2ZZD - chains E and H of the 12 polymer chains in the assembly; structure by X-ray diffraction, 1.78 A resolution.

Chain E (and H):
Protein: Thiocyanate hydrolase subunit beta
From: Thiobacillus thioparus
Notes: EC 3.5.5.8; chain H of this document is another copy of the same molecule, construct and numbering; everything in this record applies to it too
UniProt: O66186 (SCNB_THITI); numbering as in UniProt (aligned over 1-157)
Chain sequence (157 residues; row label = number of the first residue in the row):
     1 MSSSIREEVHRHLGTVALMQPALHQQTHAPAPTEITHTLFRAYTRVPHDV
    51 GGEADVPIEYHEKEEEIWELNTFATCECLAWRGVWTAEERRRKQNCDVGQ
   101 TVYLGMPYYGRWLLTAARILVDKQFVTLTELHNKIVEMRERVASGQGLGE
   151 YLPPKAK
Unresolved in the structure: 1-3, 155-157 (chain H: 1)

Chain E / chain H interface:
Contacting residue pairs - 58 pairs, chain E then chain H:
  Leu18(E) with Ala22(H); Leu23(H); His24(H), hydrogen bond (backbone-backbone); Gln25(H)
  Ala22(E) with Leu18(H)
  Leu23(E) with Leu18(H)
  His24(E) with Leu18(H), hydrogen bond (backbone-backbone)
  Gln25(E) with Leu18(H)
  Thr27(E) with Leu104(H), hydrogen bond (side chain-backbone); Gly105(H)
  His28(E) with Leu104(H)
  Ala29(E) with Leu104(H), hydrogen bond (backbone-backbone); Met106(H)
  Pro30(E) with Leu104(H); Gly105(H); Met106(H); Pro107(H)
  Ala31(E) with Lys63(H); Pro107(H)
  Pro32(E) with Trp68(H), hydrophobic; Glu69(H); Pro107(H), hydrophobic
  Thr33(E) with Glu66(H)
  Ile35(E) with Gly105(H); Pro107(H), hydrophobic
  Phe40(E) with Met106(H), hydrophobic
  Tyr43(E) with Val102(H); Gly105(H); Met106(H), hydrophobic
  Trp68(E) with Pro32(H), hydrophobic
  Glu69(E) with Pro32(H)
  Arg92(E) with Arg118(H); Asp122(H), salt bridge
  Asp97(E) with Asp97(H); Arg118(H), salt bridge
  Gln100(E) with Thr101(H)
  Thr101(E) with Gln100(H); Thr101(H), hydrogen bond
  Val102(E) with Tyr43(H)
  Leu104(E) with Thr27(H); His28(H); Ala29(H), hydrogen bond (backbone-backbone); Pro30(H)
  Gly105(E) with Thr27(H); Pro30(H); Ile35(H); Tyr43(H)
  Met106(E) with Ala29(H); Pro30(H); Phe40(H), hydrophobic; Tyr43(H), hydrophobic
  Pro107(E) with Pro30(H); Ala31(H); Pro32(H), hydrophobic; Ile35(H), hydrophobic
  Arg118(E) with Arg92(H); Asp97(H), salt bridge
  Asp122(E) with Arg92(H), salt bridge
Other interface residues (no listed pair), chain E (35 interface residues in all): Ala17, Met19, Thr44, Asp55, Lys63, Glu66, Leu114
Other interface residues (no listed pair), chain H (35 interface residues in all): Ala17, Met19, Thr33, Thr44, Asp55, Leu114

Summary:
The chain E/chain H interface involves 35 residues from each chain; the contacts include 6 hydrogen bonds and
4 salt bridges. Among the polar pairs are Arg92(E)-Asp122(H), Asp97(E)-Arg118(H) and Thr27(E)-Leu104(H).
Chain E and chain H are both Thiocyanate hydrolase subunit beta (Thiobacillus thioparus); the structure,
Recombinant thiocyanate hydrolase, air-oxidized form of holo-enzyme, was determined by X-ray diffraction
together with 2DXB and 2DXC from the same study.
